2YGW - chains A and B; structure by X-ray diffraction, 2.80 A resolution.

# Chain A (and B)
Name: Malonyl-CoA decarboxylase, mitochondrial
From: Homo sapiens
Notes: EC 4.1.1.9; chain B of this document is another copy of the same molecule, construct and numbering; everything in this record applies to it too
UniProtKB: O95822 (DCMC_HUMAN); residues 40-490 here = UniProt positions 40-490
Sequence (460 residues; numbered -9 to 490; 40 numbers in that range are skipped by the numbering (no residue carries them; nothing is unmodelled there); the number before each row is that of its first residue; numbers below 1 keep their minus sign (Gly-9 is residue -9)):
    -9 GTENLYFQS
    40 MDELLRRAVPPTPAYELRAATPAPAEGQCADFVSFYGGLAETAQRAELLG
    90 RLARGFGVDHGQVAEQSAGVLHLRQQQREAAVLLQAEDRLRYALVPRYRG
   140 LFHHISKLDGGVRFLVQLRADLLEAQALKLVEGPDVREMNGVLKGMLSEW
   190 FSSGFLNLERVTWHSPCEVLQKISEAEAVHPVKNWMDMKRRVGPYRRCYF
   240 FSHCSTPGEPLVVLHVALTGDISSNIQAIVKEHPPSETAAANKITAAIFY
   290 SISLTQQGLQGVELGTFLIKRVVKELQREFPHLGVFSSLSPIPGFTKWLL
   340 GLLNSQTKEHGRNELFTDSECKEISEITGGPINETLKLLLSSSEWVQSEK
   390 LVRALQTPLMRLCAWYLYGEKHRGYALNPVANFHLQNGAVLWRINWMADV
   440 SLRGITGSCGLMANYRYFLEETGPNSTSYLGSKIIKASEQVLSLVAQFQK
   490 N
Unresolved in the structure: 60-65, 115-116, 276-281, 344-371, 489-490 (chain B: -9 to -3, 275-281, 344-372, 488-490)
Sequence notes: expression tag (-9 to -1); engineered mutation Ala58 (Glu in O95822), Ala59 (Lys in O95822), Ala278 (Glu in O95822), Ala279 (Glu in O95822), Ala280 (Lys in O95822)
Swiss-Prot annotation at these positions:
  - active site: Ser329 (Proton acceptor), His423 (Proton donor)
  - binding site (malonyl-CoA): Gln299 to Thr305, Ser329, His423
  - site: Lys211 (Essential for catalytic activity)
  - modified residue: Lys168 (N6-acetyllysine), Lys211 (N6-acetyllysine), Lys222 (N6-succinyllysine), Lys389 (N6-acetyllysine), Lys472 (N6-acetyllysine)
  - mutagenesis: Cys206 (C206S: Abolishes formation of disulfide-linked homotetramers. Abolishes the cooperative enzyme kinetics that are seen under oxidative conditions), Cys243 (C243S: Does not abolish formation of disulfide-linked homotetramers. No effect on development of cooperative enzyme kinetics in response to oxidative conditions), Ser290 (S290F: 2-fold reduction in catalytic activity), Glu302 (E302G: Decreases catalytic activity. Increases affinity for malonyl-CoA), Ser329 (S329A: 110-fold reduction in catalytic activity), His423 (H423N: 7-fold reduction in catalytic activity), Tyr456 (Y456S: 3.5-fold reduction in catalytic activity)
Reported in the primary citation:
  - mutagenesis - E58A/K59A/E278A/E279A/K280A: unchanged catalytic activity
  - catalytic residues: Ser329, His423
  - contacts within the chain: Ser329-His423, His423-Tyr456
  - mutagenesis - S329A (110-fold), H423N (7-fold): decreased catalytic activity
  - disease-associated variants - S290F (2-fold): decreased catalytic activity
  - disease-associated variants - G300V, L307R (proposed by the authors, not directly observed)
  - disease-associated variants - A69V, L161P, W384C, S440I, S477F: decreased stability (proposed by the authors, not directly observed)
  - disease-associated variants - M40T: localization (citing earlier work)

# Interface between chain A and chain B
Cross-chain cystine bridges: Cys243(A)-Cys243(B)
Residue-residue contacts - 62 pairs, chain A then chain B:
  Val97(A) with Glu126(B); Arg130(B)
  His99(A) with Arg113(B); Leu122(B); Leu123(B); Glu126(B), salt bridge
  Gly100(A) with Arg113(B)
  Ala103(A) with Leu110(B); Arg113(B)
  Ser106(A) with Ser106(B); Leu110(B); Leu129(B)
  Ala107(A) with Leu110(B)
  Leu110(A) with Ala103(B); Ser106(B); Ala107(B); Leu110(B), hydrophobic
  Leu122(A) with His99(B)
  Leu123(A) with His99(B); Asp174(B)
  Glu126(A) with Val97(B); His99(B), salt bridge; Leu133(B)
  Leu129(A) with Ser106(B); Leu129(B), hydrophobic; Leu133(B), hydrophobic
  Arg130(A) with Val97(B); Leu133(B), hydrogen bond (side chain-backbone)
  Leu133(A) with Glu126(B); Leu129(B), hydrophobic; Arg130(B), hydrogen bond (backbone-side chain); Leu133(B), hydrophobic
  Lys146(A) with Glu188(B), salt bridge; Ser191(B)
  Pro173(A) with Ala120(B), hydrophobic; Leu123(B)
  Asp174(A) with Leu123(B)
  Glu177(A) with Leu123(B); Asp127(B); Arg130(B), salt bridge
  Glu188(A) with Arg138(B), salt bridge; His142(B), salt bridge; Trp189(B)
  Trp189(A) with Glu188(B), hydrogen bond; Phe194(B)
  Phe194(A) with Val151(B), hydrophobic; Trp189(B); Phe194(B), hydrophobic; His242(B); Ser244(B)
  His242(A) with Phe194(B)
  Cys243(A) with Cys243(B), disulfide; Ser244(B), hydrogen bond
  Ser244(A) with Gly193(B); Cys243(B), hydrogen bond
  Glu302(A) with Ala58(B); Thr60(B), hydrogen bond
  Phe306(A) with Thr60(B)
  Tyr414(A) with Leu56(B)
  Gly462(A) with Ala62(B)
  Leu469(A) with Leu56(B)
  Gly470(A) with Leu56(B)
Other interface residues (no listed pair), chain A (40 interface residues in all): Val102, Asp127, His142, Arg176, Lys183, Ser187, Ser191, Ser192, Gly193, Ser465, Thr466
Other interface residues (no listed pair), chain B (42 interface residues in all): Ala59, Pro63, Val102, Val109, Ala119, Ser145, Lys146, Pro173, Glu177, Met185, Ser187

# In short
40 residues of chain A face 42 of chain B across their interface; the contacts include 1 disulfide bond, 6
hydrogen bonds and 6 salt bridges. Polar pairs include His99(A)-Glu126(B), Lys146(A)-Glu188(B) and
Glu177(A)-Arg130(B). The paper reports catalytic residues Ser329(A) and His423(A); A69V, L161P and W384C of
chain A, among others, reduce stability; 9 substitutions were tested in all.
Both chains are Malonyl-CoA decarboxylase, mitochondrial (Homo sapiens). Entry 2YGW (Crystal structure of
human MCD) was determined by X-ray diffraction, deposited together with 4KS9, 4KSA and 4KSF.
